PDB entry 5HNX | electron microscopy, 6.60 A resolution (low resolution: residue-level contacts below are approximate; hydrogen-bond / salt-bridge calls are withheld) | chains A and B of the 3 polymer chains in the assembly

[Chain A]
Molecule: Tubulin alpha-1B chain
From: Bos taurus
Reference sequence: P81947 (TBA1B_BOVIN); residue numbers follow UniProt; this construct covers 1-451
Sequence (451 residues; numbered 1 to 451; the number before each row is that of its first residue):
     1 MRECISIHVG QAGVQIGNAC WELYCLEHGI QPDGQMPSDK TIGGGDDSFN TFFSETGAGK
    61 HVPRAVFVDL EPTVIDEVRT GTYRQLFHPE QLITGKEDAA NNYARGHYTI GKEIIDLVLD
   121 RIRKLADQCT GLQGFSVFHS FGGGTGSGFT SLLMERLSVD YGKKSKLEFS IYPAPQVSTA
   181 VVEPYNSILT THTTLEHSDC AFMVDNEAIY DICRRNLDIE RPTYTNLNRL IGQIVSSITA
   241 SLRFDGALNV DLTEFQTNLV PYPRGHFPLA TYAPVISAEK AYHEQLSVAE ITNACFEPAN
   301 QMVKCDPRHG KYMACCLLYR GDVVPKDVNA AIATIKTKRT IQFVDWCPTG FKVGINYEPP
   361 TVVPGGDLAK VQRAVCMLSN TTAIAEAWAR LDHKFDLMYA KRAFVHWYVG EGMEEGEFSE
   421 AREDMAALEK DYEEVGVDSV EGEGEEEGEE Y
Not modelled in the structure: 1, 35-60, 440-451
Sequence notes: conflict S136 (Leu in P81947), G232 (Ser in P81947), G265 (Ile in P81947), T340 (Ser in P81947), E358 (Gln in P81947)
Ligand contacts: GTP (guanosine-5'-triphosphate): G10, Q11, A12, Q15, I16, D69, E71, A99, A100, N101, S140, G143, G144, T145, G146, I171, T179, E183, N206, Y224, L227, N228, I231

[Chain B]
Molecule: Tubulin beta-2B chain
From: Bos taurus
Reference sequence: Q6B856 (TBB2B_BOVIN); the author numbering skips numbers that UniProt does not, so the offset changes along the chain: 1-44 = UniProt 1-44; 47-360 = UniProt 45-358; 369-455 = UniProt 359-445
Sequence (445 residues; each row starts with the number of its first residue; note: 10 numbers in that range are skipped by the numbering (no residue carries them; nothing is unmodelled there)):
     1 MREIVHIQAG QCGNQIGAKF WEVISDEHGI DPTGSYHGDS DLQL
    47 ERINVYYNEA AGNKYVPRAI LVDLEPGTMD SVRSGPFGQI FRPDNFVFGQ SGAGNNWAKG
   107 HYTEGAELVD SVLDVVRKES ESCDCLQGFQ LTHSLGGGTG SGMGTLLISK IREEYPDRIM
   167 NTFSVVPSPK VSDTVVEPYN ATLSVHQLVE NTDETYCIDN EALYDICFRT LKLTTPTYGD
   227 LNHLVSATMS GVTTCLRFPG QLNADLRKLA VNMVPFPRLH FFMPGFAPLT SRGSQQYRAL
   287 TVPELTQQMF DAKNMMAACD PRHGRYLTVA AVFRGRMSMK EVDEQMLNVQ NKNSSYFVEW
   347 IPNNVKTAVC DIPP
   369 RGLKMSATFI GNSTAIQELF KRISEQFTAM FRRKAFLHWY TGEGMDEMEF TEAESNMNDL
   429 VSEYQQYQDA TADEQGEFEE EEGEDEA
Not modelled in the structure: 1, 438-455
Sequence notes: conflict A57 (Thr55 in Q6B856), V172 (Met170 in Q6B856), A298 (Ser296 in Q6B856), V318 (Ile316 in Q6B856)
Ligand contacts:
  - GDP (guanosine-5'-diphosphate): G10, Q11, C12, Q15, I16, A99, N101, S140, G142, G143, G144, T145, G146, V171, D179, T180, E183, N206, Y224, L227, N228
  - GTP (guanosine-5'-triphosphate): Q247, L248, K254
  - taxol (TA1): E22, V23, D26, E27, L217, D226, H229, L230, A233, S236, G237, F272, P274, L275, T276, S277, R278, P360, R369, G370, L371
Curated features (UniProtKB/Swiss-Prot):
  - motif: M1 to I4 (MREI motif)
  - binding site (GTP): Q11, E71, S140, G144, T145, G146, N206, N228
  - binding site (Mg(2+)): E71
  - modified residue: S40 (Phosphoserine), K60 (N6-acetyllysine), S174 (Phosphoserine), T287 (Phosphothreonine), T292 (Phosphothreonine), R320 (Omega-N-methylarginine), E448 (5-glutamyl polyglutamate)
  - cross-link (Glycyl lysine isopeptide (Lys-Gly)): K60 (interchain with G-Cter in ubiquitin), K326 (interchain with G-Cter in ubiquitin)

[Chain A / chain B interface]
Pairs across the interface (78):
  Q11(A) - G246(B)
  Q11(A) - Q247(B)
  Q11(A) - L248(B)
  Q11(A) - N249(B)
  Q15(A) - Q247(B)
  L70(A) - R2(B)
  E71(A) - R2(B)
  E71(A) - N249(B)
  E71(A) - A250(B)
  E71(A) - D251(B)
  T73(A) - R48(B)
  V74(A) - N249(B)
  E77(A) - P245(B)
  T80(A) - E47(B)
  K96(A) - R2(B)
  K96(A) - D130(B)
  E97(A) - R2(B)
  D98(A) - R2(B)
  D98(A) - Q133(B)
  D98(A) - R253(B)
  A99(A) - R2(B)
  N101(A) - K254(B)
  N101(A) - N258(B)
  N101(A) - K352(B)
  N102(A) - V257(B)
  R105(A) - R253(B)
  Q176(A) - L333(B)
  V177(A) - D329(B)
  S178(A) - D329(B)
  S178(A) - N349(B)
  T179(A) - L248(B)
  T179(A) - D329(B)
  T179(A) - N349(B)
  T179(A) - V351(B)
  T179(A) - K352(B)
  T179(A) - T353(B)
  A180(A) - N258(B)
  A180(A) - K352(B)
  V181(A) - N258(B)
  V181(A) - T314(B)
  V181(A) - I347(B)
  V181(A) - N349(B)
  V181(A) - N350(B)
  V181(A) - K352(B)
  V182(A) - V257(B)
  V182(A) - N258(B)
  Y210(A) - M325(B)
  Y210(A) - K326(B)
  R214(A) - K326(B)
  E220(A) - S324(B)
  E220(A) - K326(B)
  E220(A) - E327(B)
  R221(A) - S324(B)
  P222(A) - S324(B)
  P222(A) - M325(B)
  P222(A) - K326(B)
  T223(A) - Q247(B)
  Y224(A) - Q247(B)
  Y224(A) - L248(B)
  Y224(A) - M325(B)
  Y224(A) - D329(B)
  K394(A) - P348(B)
  L397(A) - W346(B)
  M398(A) - W346(B)
  K401(A) - F262(B)
  K401(A) - W346(B)
  A403(A) - P261(B)
  A403(A) - F262(B)
  F404(A) - N258(B)
  F404(A) - V260(B)
  F404(A) - P261(B)
  F404(A) - T314(B)
  H406(A) - V260(B)
  H406(A) - P261(B)
  H406(A) - P263(B)
  W407(A) - A256(B)
  W407(A) - V257(B)
  W407(A) - V260(B)
Interface residues without a listed pair, chain A (38 interface residues in all): R402
Interface residues without a listed pair, chain B (44 interface residues in all): C131, D199, F244, M259, R322, E330, E345, D437

[Overview]
38 residues of chain A and 44 residues of chain B are in contact. GTP is bound between chain A and chain B.
Bound to chain B: GDP and taxol. UniProt lists 8 GTP-binding residues and Mg2+-binding residue E71(B) on chain
B.
Here chain A is Tubulin alpha-1B chain and chain B is Tubulin beta-2B chain, both from Bos taurus. Entry 5HNX
(Structural basis of backwards motion in kinesin-14: minus-end directed nKn664 in the nucleotide-free state)
was determined by electron microscopy (same publication as 5HNW, 5HNY and 5HNZ).
